1TT1 - chains A and B; structure by X-ray diffraction, 1.93 A resolution.

Chain A (and B):
Molecule: Glutamate receptor, ionotropic kainate 2
Source organism: Rattus norvegicus
Notes: chain B of this document is another copy of the same molecule, construct and numbering; everything in this record applies to it too
Reference sequence: P42260 (GRIK2_RAT); the construct lacks a stretch of the UniProt sequence, so the offset changes along the chain: 2-117 = UniProt 429-544; 118-259 = UniProt 665-806
Chain sequence (259 residues; numbered 1 to 259; the number before each row is that of its first residue):
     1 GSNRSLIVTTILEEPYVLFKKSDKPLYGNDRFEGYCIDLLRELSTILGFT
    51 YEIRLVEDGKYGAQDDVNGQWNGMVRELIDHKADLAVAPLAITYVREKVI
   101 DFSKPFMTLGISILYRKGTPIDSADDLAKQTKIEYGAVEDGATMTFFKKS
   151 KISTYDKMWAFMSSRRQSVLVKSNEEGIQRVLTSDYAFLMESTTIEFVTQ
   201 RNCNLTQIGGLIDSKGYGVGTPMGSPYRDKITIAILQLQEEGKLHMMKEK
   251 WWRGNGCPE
Disordered / not traced: 1-2, 254-259
Differences from the reference sequence: cloning artifact (1)
Ligand contacts: 3-(carboxymethyl)-4-isopropenylproline (KAI): E13, Y61, P89, L90, A91, R96, V138, G141, A142, T143, N174, L189, M190, E191, Y217
UniProt features mapped onto this chain:
  - binding site (L-glutamate): P89, A91, R96, A142, T143, E191
  - glycosylation (N-linked (GlcNAc...) asparagine): N3, N204

Interface between chain A and chain B:
Residue-residue contacts - 19 pairs, chain A then chain B:
  K104(A) - D126(B)  salt bridge
  P105(A) - D122(B)
  T108(A) - G209(B)
  T108(A) - G210(B)
  G118(A) - E240(B)
  T119(A) - E240(B)
  P120(A) - E240(B)
  D122(A) - L236(B)
  D122(A) - Q239(B)
  G209(A) - T108(B)
  G210(A) - T108(B)
  L211(A) - S214(B)  hydrogen bond (backbone-side chain)
  S214(A) - L211(B)  hydrogen bond (side chain-backbone)
  L236(A) - P120(B)
  L236(A) - D122(B)
  Q239(A) - D122(B)
  E240(A) - G118(B)
  E240(A) - T119(B)
  E240(A) - P120(B)
Other interface residues (no listed pair), chain A (16 interface residues in all): K117, I208
Other interface residues (no listed pair), chain B (15 interface residues in all): P105, H245

Summary:
Chain A and chain B form an interface of 16 and 15 residues respectively; the contacts include 2 hydrogen
bonds and 1 salt bridge. Among the polar pairs are K104(A)-D126(B) and L211(A)-S214(B). Chain A binds
3-(carboxymethyl)-4-isopropenylproline. From UniProt: 6 L-glutamate-binding residues on chain A.
Chain A and chain B are both Glutamate receptor, ionotropic kainate 2 (Rattus norvegicus); the structure,
Crystal structure of the GLUR6 ligand binding core in complex with kainate 1.93 A resolution, was determined
by X-ray diffraction, deposited together with 1SD3, 1S50, 1S7Y, 1S9T and 1TXF.
